PDB entry 3HJW | X-ray diffraction, 2.35 A resolution | chains A and B of the 5 polymer chains in the assembly

== Chain A ==
Molecule: Pseudouridine synthase Cbf5
Source organism: Pyrococcus furiosus
Notes: EC 5.4.99.-
Reference sequence: Q7LWY0 (TRUB_PYRFU); residues 11-337 here correspond to UniProt positions 8-334 (UniProt number = residue number - 3)
Chain sequence (327 residues; row label = number of the first residue in the row):
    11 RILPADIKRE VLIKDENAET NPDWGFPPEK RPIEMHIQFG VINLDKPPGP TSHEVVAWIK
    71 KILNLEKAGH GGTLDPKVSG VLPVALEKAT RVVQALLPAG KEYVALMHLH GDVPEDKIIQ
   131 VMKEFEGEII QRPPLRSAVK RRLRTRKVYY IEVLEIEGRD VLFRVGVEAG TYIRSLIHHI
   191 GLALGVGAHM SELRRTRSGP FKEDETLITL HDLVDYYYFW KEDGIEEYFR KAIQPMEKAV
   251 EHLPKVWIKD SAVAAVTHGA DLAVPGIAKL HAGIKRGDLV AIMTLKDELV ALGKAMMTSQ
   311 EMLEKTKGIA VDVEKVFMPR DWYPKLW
Metal / ion sites: K+: Tyr113, Thr181 (shared with 1 residue of chain E)
Curated features (UniProtKB/Swiss-Prot):
  - active site: Asp85 (Nucleophile)

== Chain B ==
Molecule: Ribosome biogenesis protein Nop10
Source organism: Pyrococcus furiosus
Reference sequence: Q8U1R4 (NOP10_PYRFU); numbering as in UniProt (aligned over 3-55)
Chain sequence (53 residues; each row starts with the number of its first residue):
     3 FRIRKCPKCG RYTLKEVCPV CGEKTKVAHP PRFSPEDPYG EYRRRWKREV LGI
Metal / ion sites: Zn2+: Cys8, Cys20, Cys23

== How chain A and chain B interact ==
Contacting residue pairs (59):
  Asp55(A) with Pro32(B)
  Lys56(A) with Pro32(B)
  Pro57(A) with Pro32(B), hydrophobic; Pro33(B)
  Pro58(A) with Phe3(B), hydrophobic; Pro32(B); Arg34(B), hydrogen bond (backbone-side chain)
  Gly59(A) with Arg34(B)
  Trp68(A) with Phe35(B); Pro37(B)
  Lys71(A) with Pro37(B)
  Ser89(A) with His31(B), hydrogen bond; Pro32(B)
  Val114(A) with Tyr14(B), hydrophobic
  Leu116(A) with Arg4(B)
  Leu164(A) with Arg13(B), hydrogen bond (backbone-side chain); Tyr14(B), hydrophobic
  Glu165(A) with Arg13(B), salt bridge; Thr15(B), hydrogen bond; Leu16(B), hydrogen bond (side chain-backbone); Lys17(B); Pro21(B)
  Glu167(A) with Arg4(B), salt bridge; Leu16(B)
  Asp170(A) with Arg4(B), salt bridge
  Leu172(A) with Tyr14(B); Thr15(B)
  Arg174(A) with Tyr14(B)
  Glu202(A) with Phe3(B); Arg4(B), hydrogen bond (side chain-backbone); Ile5(B), hydrogen bond (side chain-backbone); His31(B), salt bridge
  Leu203(A) with His31(B)
  Arg204(A) with Tyr14(B), hydrogen bond; Ala30(B), hydrogen bond (side chain-backbone); Pro32(B)
  Thr206(A) with Tyr14(B)
  Glu213(A) with Lys7(B), salt bridge; Tyr14(B), hydrogen bond
  Thr219(A) with Pro32(B)
  Leu220(A) with Phe35(B), hydrophobic
  His221(A) with Pro33(B), hydrogen bond (side chain-backbone); Arg34(B), hydrogen bond (side chain-backbone); Phe35(B); Arg45(B); Lys49(B)
  Asp222(A) with Lys49(B), salt bridge
  Val224(A) with Phe35(B), hydrophobic; Arg45(B)
  Asp225(A) with Arg45(B), salt bridge; Arg46(B), salt bridge; Lys49(B), salt bridge
  Tyr228(A) with Arg46(B)
  Phe229(A) with Arg46(B); Arg50(B); Leu53(B), hydrophobic
  Asp233(A) with Arg50(B), salt bridge
  Ile235(A) with Ile55(B), hydrophobic
  Tyr238(A) with Leu53(B), hydrogen bond (side chain-backbone)
Other interface residues (no listed pair), chain A (35 interface residues in all): Ile72, Ala115, Tyr226
Other interface residues (no listed pair), chain B (25 interface residues in all): Gly12, Asp39

== In short ==
35 residues of chain A and 25 residues of chain B are in contact, with 13 hydrogen bonds and 10 salt bridges.
Polar contacts include Glu165(A)-Arg13(B), Glu167(A)-Arg4(B) and Asp170(A)-Arg4(B). Tyr113(A) and Thr181(A)
coordinate K+. UniProt lists active-site residue Asp85(A) on chain A.
Here chain A is Pseudouridine synthase Cbf5 and chain B is Ribosome biogenesis protein Nop10, both from
Pyrococcus furiosus. Entry 3HJW (Structure of a functional ribonucleoprotein pseudouridine synthase bound to a
substrate RNA) was determined by X-ray diffraction (same publication as 3HJY).
